Entry 6UR9 (X-ray diffraction, 2.10 A resolution); this record covers chains A and C of the 3 polymer chains in the assembly.

Chain A:
Name: DNA polymerase I
From: Geobacillus stearothermophilus
Notes: EC 2.7.7.7
UniProtKB: D9N168 (D9N168_GEOSE); residues 298-876 here correspond to UniProt positions 1-579 (UniProt number = residue number - 297)
Amino-acid sequence (579 residues; each row starts with the number of its first residue):
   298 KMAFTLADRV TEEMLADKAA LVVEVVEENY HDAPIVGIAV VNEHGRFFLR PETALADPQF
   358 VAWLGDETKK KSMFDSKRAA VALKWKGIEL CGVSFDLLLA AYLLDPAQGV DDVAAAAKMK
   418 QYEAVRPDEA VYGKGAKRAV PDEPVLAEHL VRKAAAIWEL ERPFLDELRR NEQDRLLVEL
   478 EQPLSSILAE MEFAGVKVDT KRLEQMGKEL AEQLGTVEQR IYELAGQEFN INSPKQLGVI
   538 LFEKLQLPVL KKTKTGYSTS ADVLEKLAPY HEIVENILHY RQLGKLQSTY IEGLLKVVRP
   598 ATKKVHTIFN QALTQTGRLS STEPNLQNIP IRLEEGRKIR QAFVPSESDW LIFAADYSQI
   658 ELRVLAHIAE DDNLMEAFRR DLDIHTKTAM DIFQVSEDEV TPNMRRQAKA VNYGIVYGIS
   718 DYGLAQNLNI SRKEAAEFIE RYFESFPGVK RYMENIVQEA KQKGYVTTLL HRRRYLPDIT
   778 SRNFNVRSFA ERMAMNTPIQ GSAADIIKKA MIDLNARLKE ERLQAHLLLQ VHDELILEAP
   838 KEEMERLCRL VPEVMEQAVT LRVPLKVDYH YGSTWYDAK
Construct notes: engineered mutation Tyr710 (Phe413 in D9N168); variant Val713 (Pro416 in D9N168)
Ion coordination: Ca2+: Asp653, Tyr654, Asp830 (together with 3'-amino-dGTP)
Ligand contacts: 3'-amino-dGTP (NG3; 3'-amino-2',3'-dideoxyguanosine 5'-(tetrahydrogen triphosphate)): Arg615, Asp653, Tyr654, Ser655, Gln656, Ile657, Glu658, His682, Arg702, Lys706, Ala707, Tyr710, Tyr714, Asn793, Asp830
What the authors report for this chain:
  - binding site for 3'-amino-dGTP: His682
  - mutagenesis - D830N: abolished catalytic activity on NP-DNA synthesis
  - mutagenesis - E831Q: unchanged catalytic activity
  - catalytic residues: Asp830 (proposed by the authors, not directly observed)

Chain C:
Molecule: 13-nt DNA strand
Sequence (13 nucleotides; each row starts with the number of its first residue):
     1 CACGCTGATC GCA

Interface between chain A and chain C:
Residue-residue contacts (46):
  Asn529(A) with DG11(C), sugar contact
  Ser530(A) with DG11(C), phosphate contact; DC12(C), hydrogen bond to the phosphate
  Pro531(A) with DG11(C), phosphate contact
  Lys532(A) with DA13(C), salt bridge to the phosphate
  Lys582(A) with DA8(C), base contact
  Ser585(A) with DT9(C), phosphate contact; DC10(C), phosphate contact
  Thr586(A) with DT9(C), sugar contact
  Gly590(A) with DT9(C), phosphate contact
  Asn607(A) with DG7(C), phosphate contact
  Leu610(A) with DT6(C), phosphate contact; DG7(C), phosphate contact
  Thr611(A) with DT6(C), phosphate contact
  Gln612(A) with DC5(C), phosphate contact; DT6(C), hydrogen bond to the phosphate
  Thr613(A) with DC5(C), sugar contact
  Arg615(A) with DG4(C), base contact; DC5(C), hydrogen bond to the base
  Ser617(A) with DT6(C), phosphate contact; DG7(C), hydrogen bond to the phosphate
  Ser618(A) with DG7(C), sugar contact
  Thr619(A) with DG7(C), sugar contact; DA8(C), phosphate contact
  Glu620(A) with DA8(C), hydrogen bond to the phosphate
  Asn622(A) with DG7(C), hydrogen bond to the sugar
  Tyr710(A) with DC3(C), base contact
  Gly711(A) with DC3(C), base contact
  Tyr714(A) with DC3(C), sugar contact
  Gly715(A) with DC3(C), sugar contact
  Ile716(A) with DC3(C), hydrogen bond to the sugar
  Ser717(A) with DA2(C), sugar contact; DC3(C), hydrogen bond to the phosphate
  Tyr719(A) with DA2(C), stacking on the base
  Gly720(A) with DC3(C), hydrogen bond to the phosphate
  Arg771(A) with DC5(C), salt bridge to the phosphate
  Asn782(A) with DC1(C), phosphate contact
  Phe786(A) with DA2(C), phosphate contact; DG4(C), phosphate contact
  Arg789(A) with DA2(C), sugar contact; DC3(C), hydrogen bond to the phosphate; DG4(C), salt bridge to the phosphate
  Met790(A) with DC5(C), phosphate contact
  Asn793(A) with DG4(C), sugar contact
  Gln797(A) with DG4(C), hydrogen bond to the base; DC5(C), hydrogen bond to the sugar
Also at the interface, not in a pair above, chain A (38 interface residues in all): Asn527, Asn625, Ala707, Arg729

Overview:
38 residues of chain A face 13 of chain C across their interface; the contacts include 12 hydrogen bonds, 3
salt bridges and 1 aromatic stacking contact. Polar pairs include Arg615(A)-DC5(C), Gln797(A)-DG4(C) and
Asn622(A)-DG7(C). Chain A binds 3'-amino-dGTP. From the paper: the catalytic residue Asp830(A); D830N of chain
A abolishes catalytic activity on NP-DNA synthesis.
Chain A is DNA polymerase I (Geobacillus stearothermophilus) and chain C is a 13-nt DNA strand; the structure,
DNA polymerase I Large Fragment from Bacillus stearothermophilus with DNA template, dideoxy primer,
3'-amino-ddGTP (nGTP), and ..., was determined by X-ray diffraction, deposited together with 6UR2, 6UR4 and
6US5.
